PDB entry 6PVI | X-ray diffraction, 2.09 A resolution | chain A

# Chain A
Protein: FAD monooxygenase
Source organism: Penicillium fellutanum
Reference sequence: L0E4H0 (L0E4H0_9EURO); numbering as in UniProt (aligned over 1-459)
Sequence (459 residues; numbered 1 to 459; the number before each row is that of its first residue):
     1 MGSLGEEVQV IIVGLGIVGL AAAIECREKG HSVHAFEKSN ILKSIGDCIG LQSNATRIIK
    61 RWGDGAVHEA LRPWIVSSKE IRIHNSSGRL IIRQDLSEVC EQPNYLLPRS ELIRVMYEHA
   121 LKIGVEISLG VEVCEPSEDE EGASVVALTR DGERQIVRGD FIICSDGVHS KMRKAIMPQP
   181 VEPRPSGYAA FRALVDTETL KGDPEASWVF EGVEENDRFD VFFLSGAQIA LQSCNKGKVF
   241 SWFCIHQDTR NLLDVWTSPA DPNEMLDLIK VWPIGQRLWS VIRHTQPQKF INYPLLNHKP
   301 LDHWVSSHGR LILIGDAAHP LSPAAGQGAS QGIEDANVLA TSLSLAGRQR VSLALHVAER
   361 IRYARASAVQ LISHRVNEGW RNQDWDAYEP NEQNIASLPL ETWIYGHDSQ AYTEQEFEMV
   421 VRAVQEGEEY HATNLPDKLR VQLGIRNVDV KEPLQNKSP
Disordered / not traced: 1-6, 390-393, 449-459
Residues lining bound ligands:
  - FAD (flavin-adenine dinucleotide): Val-13, Gly-14, Leu-15, Gly-16, Ile-17, Val-18, Gly-19, Phe-36, Glu-37, Lys-38, Ser-39, Ile-41, Ile-45, Gly-46, Asp-47, Cys-48, Ile-49, Arg-109, Val-131, Glu-132, Val-133, Ser-165, Asp-166, Gly-167, Arg-192, Trp-256, Ile-314, Gly-315, Asp-316, Ala-317, Pro-323, Ala-329
  - OZ7 ((8aS,13S,13aR,14aS)-4,4,13,15,15-pentamethyl-12,13,14,14a,15,16-hexahydro-4H,8H,9H,11H-8a,13a-(epiminomethano)[1,4]dioxepino[2,3-a]indolizino[6,7-h]carbazol-17-one): Gly-50, Leu-51, Gln-52, Val-76, Val-99, Cys-100, Asn-104, Tyr-105, Leu-106, Phe-219, Val-221, Gln-228, Ile-229, Ala-230, Gln-232, Phe-243, Ile-245, Ala-324, Ala-325, Gly-326, Asn-377, Ile-395, Ser-397
From the paper describing this entry:
  - binding site for OZ7: Gln-232
  - mutagenesis - R192A, R192K, Q232A, Q232E: abolished catalytic activity on OZ7
  - mutagenesis - D47A, D47N: abolished catalytic activity
  - catalytic residues: Arg-192 (proposed by the authors, not directly observed)
  - catalytic residues: Asp-47

# Summary
Chain A binds compound OZ7 and flavin-adenine dinucleotide. The paper reports catalytic residues Arg-192 and
Asp-47; R192A, R192K and Q232A, among others, abolish catalytic activity on OZ7; 6 substitutions were tested
in all.
Chain A is FAD monooxygenase (Penicillium fellutanum); the structure, Crystal structure of PhqK in complex
with paraherquamide L, was determined by X-ray diffraction (same publication as 6PVF, 6PVG, 6PVH and 6PVJ).
